PDB entry 6EGM | X-ray diffraction, 1.84 A resolution | chain A

Chain A:
Name: Apo-(GRAND CoilSerL16CL19(DLE))3
Sequence (36 residues; numbered 1 to 36; the number before each row is that of its first residue):
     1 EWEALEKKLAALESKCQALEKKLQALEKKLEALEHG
Modified / non-standard residues: Leu19 (D-leucine; DLE)
Ion coordination: Zn2+: Glu3, Glu31, Glu34, His35

Summary:
Glu3, Glu31, Glu34 and His35 coordinate Zn2+.
Chain A is Apo-(GRAND CoilSerL16CL19(DLE))3; the structure, Crystal Structure of a de novo Three-stranded
Coiled Coil Peptide Containing D-Leu in a d-site Position ..., was determined by X-ray diffraction (same
publication as 6EGL, 6EGN and 6EGO).
